PDB entry 8R6S | electron microscopy, 2.49 A resolution | chains D and M of the 21 polymer chains in the assembly

== Chain D ==
Molecule: DNA-directed RNA polymerase subunit beta'
Source organism: Sinapis alba
Notes: EC 2.7.7.6
UniProtKB: A0A6C0M5W0 (A0A6C0M5W0_SINAL); numbering as in UniProt (aligned over 1-680)
Amino-acid sequence (680 residues; numbered 1 to 680; the number before each row is that of its first residue):
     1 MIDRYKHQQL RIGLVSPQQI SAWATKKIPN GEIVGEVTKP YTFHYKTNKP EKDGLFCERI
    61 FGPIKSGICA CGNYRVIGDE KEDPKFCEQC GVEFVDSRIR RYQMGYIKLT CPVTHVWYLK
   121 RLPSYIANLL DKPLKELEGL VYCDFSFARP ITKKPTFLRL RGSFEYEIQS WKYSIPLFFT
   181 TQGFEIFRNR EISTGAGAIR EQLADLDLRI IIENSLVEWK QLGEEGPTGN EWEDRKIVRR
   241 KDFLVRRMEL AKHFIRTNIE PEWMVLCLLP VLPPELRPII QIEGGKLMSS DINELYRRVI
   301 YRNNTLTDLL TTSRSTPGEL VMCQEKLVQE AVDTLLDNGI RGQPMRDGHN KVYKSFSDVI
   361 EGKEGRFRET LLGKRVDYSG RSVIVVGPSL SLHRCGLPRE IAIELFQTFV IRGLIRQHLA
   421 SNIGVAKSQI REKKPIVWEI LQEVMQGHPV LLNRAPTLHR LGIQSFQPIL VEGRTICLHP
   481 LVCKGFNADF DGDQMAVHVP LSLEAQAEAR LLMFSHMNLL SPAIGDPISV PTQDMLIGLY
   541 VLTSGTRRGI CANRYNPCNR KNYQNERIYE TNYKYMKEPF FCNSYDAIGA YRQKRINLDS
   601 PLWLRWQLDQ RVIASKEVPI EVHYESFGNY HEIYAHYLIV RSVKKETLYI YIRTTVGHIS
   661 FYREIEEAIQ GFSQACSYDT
Unresolved in the structure: 26-34, 78-84, 226-233, 279-290, 311-320, 362-382, 454-460, 483-494, 559-577, 677-680

== Chain M ==
Molecule: PAP8
Source organism: Sinapis alba
Amino-acid sequence (334 residues; numbered 1 to 334; the number before each row is that of its first residue):
     1 MASSAASPSL SLLSLTPKPP PSPSTASATS HRLFPSFRTN GCFAPLTLKP RRGRSIIVKV
    61 DDGDADGGGQ DEYDMDDEEV EEVDNKKDYD VEYDPLAAAM AAASGGGGDG DIAFVQSKSF
   121 ISTQGWDSEM VVDYRINEDE FHKISLLDCD FFIRKPPDPD NDVYDFREMY VTPPDTDIYS
   181 VPRVLAPMPQ KYIRCAMSDY GCYDVTEPPI DAPRDPLYKS EREISKVFLT KHYRNRRLND
   241 PEFVLDFEEI YVIDSKTKSI TRARVLVTVP GGRKRDRKDD LLVIRDNGNS FKIIHVGERD
   301 DPTTVIEREE WTKTREDMEK HLRKLRDFSV SNWF
Unresolved in the structure: 1-119

== Chain D / chain M interface ==
Residue-residue contacts - 89 pairs, chain D then chain M:
  Arg548(D) with Glu310(M), salt bridge
  Gly549(D) with Glu310(M); Trp311(M); Thr314(M)
  Ile550(D) with Trp311(M); Thr314(M), hydrogen bond (backbone-side chain); Arg315(M); Met318(M), hydrophobic; Trp333(M), hydrophobic
  Asn553(D) with Glu307(M), hydrogen bond; Trp311(M), hydrogen bond (backbone-side chain)
  Arg554(D) with Trp311(M)
  Tyr555(D) with Trp311(M), hydrogen bond (backbone-side chain)
  Asn556(D) with Trp311(M)
  Pro557(D) with Thr304(M); Arg308(M), hydrogen bond (backbone-side chain); Trp311(M)
  Cys558(D) with Arg308(M)
  Glu578(D) with Thr303(M), hydrogen bond
  Trp603(D) with Thr303(M), hydrogen bond; Ile306(M), hydrophobic
  Asp609(D) with Tyr218(M), hydrogen bond
  Gln610(D) with Tyr203(M); Val205(M); Ser220(M), hydrogen bond (backbone-side chain)
  Arg611(D) with Tyr218(M), hydrogen bond
  Val612(D) with Val205(M)
  Ile613(D) with Val205(M)
  Lys616(D) with Cys202(M); Tyr203(M); Asp204(M); Glu223(M), salt bridge
  Glu617(D) with Cys202(M)
  Val618(D) with Tyr200(M); Gly201(M); Asn287(M)
  Pro619(D) with Tyr200(M), hydrogen bond (backbone-side chain); Gly201(M)
  Ile620(D) with Arg285(M); Val305(M), hydrophobic; Glu309(M)
  Glu621(D) with Val283(M); Ile284(M); Arg285(M), salt bridge; Val305(M)
  Val622(D) with Tyr200(M), hydrophobic; Leu282(M); Val283(M); Ile284(M), hydrogen bond (backbone-backbone)
  His623(D) with Leu282(M); Val283(M); Asp300(M)
  Tyr624(D) with Ser198(M); Leu245(M), hydrophobic; Phe247(M); Leu281(M); Leu282(M), hydrogen bond (backbone-backbone)
  Glu625(D) with Leu245(M); Phe247(M); Leu281(M); Arg299(M), salt bridge
  Ser626(D) with Val244(M); Leu245(M), hydrogen bond (backbone-backbone); Phe247(M); Arg277(M), hydrogen bond (side chain-backbone); Lys278(M); Asp280(M)
  Phe627(D) with Phe243(M); Lys278(M)
  Tyr630(D) with Ser198(M)
  His631(D) with Arg299(M), hydrogen bond
  Glu632(D) with Asp199(M); Arg222(M), salt bridge
  Ile633(D) with Pro302(M), hydrophobic; Ile306(M), hydrophobic
  Tyr634(D) with Gly201(M), hydrogen bond (side chain-backbone); Arg222(M), hydrogen bond; Ile306(M)
  Ala635(D) with Ile306(M)
  Tyr637(D) with Tyr203(M)
  Ile639(D) with Tyr203(M), hydrophobic
  Arg641(D) with Asp199(M), salt bridge; Arg222(M)
  Val643(D) with Ala196(M), hydrophobic; Met197(M); Leu238(M)
  Lys644(D) with Leu238(M), hydrogen bond (side chain-backbone)
  Arg653(D) with Ile306(M); Glu310(M), salt bridge
Other interface residues (no listed pair), chain D (43 interface residues in all): Gly628, Leu638, Leu648
Other interface residues (no listed pair), chain M (49 interface residues in all): Glu207, Ser225, Thr230, Asn239, Phe334

== Overview ==
The interface between chain D and chain M involves 43 residues on one side and 49 on the other; the contacts
include 19 hydrogen bonds and 7 salt bridges. Among the polar pairs are Arg548(D)-Glu310(M),
Lys616(D)-Glu223(M) and Glu621(D)-Arg285(M).
Chain D is DNA-directed RNA polymerase subunit beta' and chain M is PAP8, both from Sinapis alba; the
structure, Plastid-encoded RNA polymerase (Integrated model), was determined by electron microscopy (same
publication as 8R5O, 8RDJ and 8RAS).
